Entry 9NI9 (electron microscopy, 3.80 A resolution); this record covers chains D and B of the 8 polymer chains in the assembly.

# Chain D (and B)
Molecule: BG505-CH505 Transmembrane protein gp41
Source organism: Human immunodeficiency virus 1
Notes: chain B of this document is another copy of the same molecule, construct and numbering; everything in this record applies to it too
Amino-acid sequence (153 residues; row label = number of the first residue in the row):
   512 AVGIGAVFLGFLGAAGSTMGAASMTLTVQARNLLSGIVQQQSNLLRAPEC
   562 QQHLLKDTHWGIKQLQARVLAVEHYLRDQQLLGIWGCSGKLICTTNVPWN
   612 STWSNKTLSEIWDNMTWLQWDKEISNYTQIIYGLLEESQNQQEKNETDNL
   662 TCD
Not modelled in the structure: 512-524, 545-567 (chain B: 512-519, 540-567)
Disulfide bonds: Cys-598/Cys-604
Covalent attachments: N-acetylglucosamine (NAG) linked to Asn-611, Asn-656
Small-molecule neighbours: N-acetylglucosamine (NAG; 2-acetamido-2-deoxy-beta-D-glucopyranose): Asn-616, Lys-617, Thr-618

# Interface between chain D and chain B
Contacting residue pairs (28):
  Ala-532(D) / Lys-655(B)
  Ala-533(D) / Asn-651(B)  hydrogen bond (backbone-side chain)
  Thr-536(D) / Ile-595(B)
  Thr-536(D) / Glu-647(B)
  Thr-536(D) / Asn-651(B)
  Val-539(D) / Gln-591(B)  hydrogen bond (backbone-side chain)
  Val-539(D) / Ile-595(B)  hydrophobic
  Gln-540(D) / Glu-647(B)  hydrogen bond
  Asn-543(D) / Arg-588(B)
  Asn-543(D) / Gln-591(B)  hydrogen bond
  Leu-544(D) / Glu-584(B)
  Leu-544(D) / Arg-588(B)  hydrogen bond (backbone-side chain)
  Ile-573(D) / Ile-573(B)  hydrophobic
  Leu-576(D) / Leu-576(B)  hydrophobic
  Leu-576(D) / Gln-577(B)
  Arg-579(D) / Val-580(B)
  Arg-579(D) / Glu-584(B)  salt bridge
  Val-580(D) / Val-580(B)  hydrophobic
  Val-583(D) / Leu-587(B)  hydrophobic
  Tyr-586(D) / Gln-591(B)
  Leu-587(D) / Leu-587(B)  hydrophobic
  Lys-601(D) / Glu-654(B)
  Leu-602(D) / Asn-651(B)
  Leu-602(D) / Glu-654(B)  hydrogen bond (backbone-side chain)
  Ile-603(D) / Glu-654(B)
  Ile-603(D) / Lys-655(B)
  Ile-603(D) / Thr-658(B)
  Thr-605(D) / Thr-658(B)
Other interface residues (no listed pair), chain D (25 interface residues in all): Ser-534, Met-535, Arg-542, Thr-569, Gly-572, Gly-600, Leu-619
Other interface residues (no listed pair), chain B (19 interface residues in all): Thr-569, Val-583, Gly-594, Glu-657, Asn-660

# Summary
The interface between chain D and chain B involves 25 residues on one side and 19 on the other; the contacts
include 6 hydrogen bonds and 1 salt bridge. Polar contacts include Arg-579(D)/Glu-584(B),
Ala-533(D)/Asn-651(B) and Val-539(D)/Gln-591(B). Bound to chain D: N-acetylglucosamine.
Both chains are BG505-CH505 Transmembrane protein gp41 (Human immunodeficiency virus 1). Entry 9NI9
(BG505-CH505 Env glycoprotein in complex with NHP pAb Base-1 isolated from animal RUu18 at week 14) was
determined by electron microscopy, deposited together with 9NHH, 9NHI, 9NHJ, 9NHK, 9NHL, 9NHM, 9NHN and 9NHO.
